Entry 3W0E (X-ray diffraction, 1.80 A resolution); this record covers chains A and B.

# Chain A (and B)
Molecule: Elastase inhibitor AFUEI
Source organism: Aspergillus fumigatus Af293
Notes: fragment: Mature AFUEI; chain B of this document is another copy of the same molecule, construct and numbering; everything in this record applies to it too
UniProtKB: Q4WZ11 (IELA_ASPFU); residues 1-68 here correspond to UniProt positions 20-87 (UniProt number = residue number + 19)
Chain sequence (68 residues; each row starts with the number of its first residue):
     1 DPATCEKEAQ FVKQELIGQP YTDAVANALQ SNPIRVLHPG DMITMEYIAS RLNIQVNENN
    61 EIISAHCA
Cystine bridges: Cys5-Cys67
From the paper describing this entry:
  - contacts within the chain: Arg35-Thr44, Arg35-Glu46 (water-mediated contact), Glu46-Arg51, Ile48-Ala68 (hydrogen bond), Arg51-Ala68
  - specificity-determining residues: Met45 (proposed by the authors, not directly observed)

# How chain A and chain B interact
Residue-residue contacts (32; chain A residue first):
  Leu37(A) - Met45(B)  hydrophobic
  His38(A) - Met45(B)
  Pro39(A) - Met45(B)
  Gly40(A) - Thr44(B)  hydrogen bond (backbone-side chain)
  Gly40(A) - Met45(B)  hydrogen bond (backbone-backbone)
  Asp41(A) - Ile43(B)
  Asp41(A) - Thr44(B)
  Asp41(A) - Met45(B)  hydrogen bond (backbone-backbone)
  Met42(A) - Met42(B)  hydrophobic
  Met42(A) - Ile43(B)
  Met42(A) - Thr44(B)
  Ile43(A) - Asp41(B)
  Ile43(A) - Met42(B)
  Ile43(A) - Ile43(B)  hydrogen bond (backbone-backbone)
  Ile43(A) - Met45(B)  hydrophobic
  Thr44(A) - Gly40(B)
  Thr44(A) - Asp41(B)
  Met45(A) - His38(B)
  Met45(A) - Pro39(B)
  Met45(A) - Gly40(B)  hydrogen bond (backbone-backbone)
  Met45(A) - Asp41(B)  hydrogen bond (backbone-backbone)
  Met45(A) - Ile43(B)  hydrophobic
  Glu46(A) - Pro39(B)
  Glu46(A) - Gly40(B)  hydrogen bond (side chain-backbone)
  Tyr47(A) - Gln55(B)
  Tyr47(A) - Ile63(B)  hydrophobic
  Tyr47(A) - Ser64(B)
  Gln55(A) - Glu46(B)  hydrogen bond (side chain-backbone)
  Gln55(A) - Tyr47(B)
  Ile63(A) - Tyr47(B)
  Ser64(A) - Tyr47(B)
  His66(A) - His66(B)
Also at the interface, not in a pair above, chain A (18 interface residues in all): Glu6, Cys67, Ala68
Also at the interface, not in a pair above, chain B (18 interface residues in all): Lys13, Leu37, Cys67, Ala68

# In short
Chain A and chain B each contribute 18 residues to their interface; the contacts include 8 hydrogen bonds.
Among the polar pairs are Gly40(A)-Thr44(B), Glu46(A)-Gly40(B) and Gln55(A)-Glu46(B). From the paper: the
specificity determinant Met45(A); contacts within the chain involving Cys5(A), Cys67(A) and Arg35(A) among
others.
Both chains are Elastase inhibitor AFUEI (Aspergillus fumigatus Af293). Entry 3W0E (Structure of elastase
inhibitor AFUEI (crystal form II)) was determined by X-ray diffraction (same publication as 3W0D).
